PDB entry 7SHP | X-ray diffraction, 2.20 A resolution | chains A and B

# Chain A (and B)
Name: Stimulator of interferon genes protein
Source organism: Homo sapiens
Notes: chain B of this document is another copy of the same molecule, construct and numbering; everything in this record applies to it too
UniProt: Q86WV6 (STING_HUMAN); residue numbers follow UniProt; this construct covers 155-341
Chain sequence (188 residues; row label = number of the first residue in the row):
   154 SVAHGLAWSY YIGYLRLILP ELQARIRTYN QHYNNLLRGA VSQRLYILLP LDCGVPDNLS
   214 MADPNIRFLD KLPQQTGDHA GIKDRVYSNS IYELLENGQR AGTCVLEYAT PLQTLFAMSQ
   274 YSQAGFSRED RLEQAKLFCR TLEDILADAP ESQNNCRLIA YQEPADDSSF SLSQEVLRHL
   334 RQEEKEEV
Unresolved in the structure: 216-217, 317-320, 337-341 (chain B: 214-216, 317-321, 336-341)
Differences from the reference sequence: expression tag (154)
Ligand contacts: 9UR ((2S,5R,7R,8R,10S,12aR,14R,15R,15aR,16R)-7-(2-amino-6-oxo-3,6-dihydro-9H-purin-9-yl)-14-(6-amino-9H-purin-9-yl)-2,10,15,16-tetrahydroxyoctahydro-2H,10H,12H-5,8-methano-2lambda~5~,10lambda~5~-furo[3,2-l][1,3,6,9,11,2,10]pentaoxadiphosphacyclotetradecine-2,10-dione): Ser162, Tyr163, Gly166, Tyr167, Ile235, Arg238, Val239, Tyr240, Glu260, Thr263, Pro264
Curated features (UniProtKB/Swiss-Prot):
  - region: Glu340, Val341 (C-terminal tail (CTT))
  - binding site (2',3'-cGAMP): Ser162, Tyr167, Arg238, Thr263
  - binding site (3',3'-c-di-GMP): Ser162, Tyr167, Arg238 to Ser241, Thr263
  - binding site (2',3'-cUAMP): Tyr167, Arg238, Thr263
  - modified residue: Thr229 (Phosphothreonine), Ser241 (Phosphoserine)
  - cross-link (Glycyl lysine isopeptide (Lys-Gly)): Lys236 (interchain with G-Cter in ubiquitin), Lys338 (interchain with G-Cter in SUMO)
  - natural variant: Val155 (V155M: In SAVI), His232 (H232R: Activated by both 2'-3' linked cGAMP and 3'-3' linked cGAMP), Arg284 (R284S: Found in a 9-month-old patient who died following a fever and severe neck abscess without indication of any severe bacterial infection)
  - mutagenesis: Gly158 (G158A: Constitutively active mutant that promotes the production of type I interferon in absence of cGAMP ligand; G158E: Abolished homodimerization and activation ...), Ser162 (S162A: Slight decrease in c-di-GMP-binding. Renders the enzyme sensitive to 5,6-dimethylxanthenone 4-acetic acid (DMXAA) drug, leading to activation of the STING1 pathway ...), Gly166 (G166S: Slight decrease in c-di-GMP-binding), Arg178 to Arg180 (Abolishes the endoplasmic reticulum location), Gly230 (G230I: Renders the enzyme sensitive to 5,6-dimethylxanthenone 4-acetic acid (DMXAA) drug, leading to activation of the STING1 pathway), Lys236 (K236R: Loss of deubiquitination by USP44), Arg238 to Tyr240 (Strong decrease in cGAMP-binding without affecting interaction with TBK1. Abolished ability to induce autophagy), Arg238 (R238A: Abolished cGAMP-binding. Abolished ability to induce autophagy), Tyr240 (Y240A: Abolished cGAMP-binding; Y240S: Strong decrease in c-di-GMP-binding), Asn242 (N242A: Strong decrease in c-di-GMP and cGAMP-binding), Glu260 (E260A: Strong decrease in c-di-GMP and cGAMP-binding), Thr263 (T263A: Strong decrease in c-di-GMP-binding), 9 further mutagenesis entries in UniProt

# Chain A / chain B interface
Pairs across the interface (78):
  Ser154(A) with Ser154(B); Val155(B)
  Val155(A) with Ser154(B)
  His157(A) with Met271(B); Ala277(B), hydrogen bond (side chain-backbone)
  Gly158(A) with Leu159(B)
  Leu159(A) with Gly158(B); Ser162(B)
  Trp161(A) with Met271(B), hydrophobic; Gln276(B); Ala277(B)
  Ser162(A) with Leu159(B); Thr267(B)
  Ile165(A) with Ala270(B), hydrophobic; Tyr274(B), hydrophobic
  Tyr167(A) with Ile235(B)
  Arg169(A) with Gln266(B); Tyr274(B), hydrogen bond
  Val208(A) with Ala233(B), hydrophobic
  Pro209(A) with Ala233(B); Gly234(B)
  Asp210(A) with Asp231(B); His232(B); Ala233(B); Gly234(B), hydrogen bond (backbone-backbone)
  Asn211(A) with Lys236(B)
  Leu212(A) with Gly234(B)
  Ser213(A) with Lys236(B)
  Phe221(A) with Lys236(B)
  Lys224(A) with Lys236(B); Asp237(B), salt bridge
  Gln227(A) with Val239(B)
  Asp231(A) with Asp210(B)
  His232(A) with Asp210(B); Thr263(B)
  Ala233(A) with Val208(B), hydrophobic; Pro209(B); Asp210(B); Tyr261(B), hydrogen bond (backbone-backbone)
  Gly234(A) with Pro209(B); Asp210(B), hydrogen bond (backbone-backbone); Leu212(B); Ser243(B); Tyr245(B), hydrogen bond (backbone-side chain)
  Ile235(A) with Ser241(B); Ser243(B); Glu260(B)
  Lys236(A) with Phe221(B); Lys224(B); Ser243(B), hydrogen bond (backbone-side chain)
  Asp237(A) with Lys224(B), salt bridge
  Val239(A) with Gln227(B); Val239(B), hydrophobic
  Ser241(A) with Ile235(B); Asp237(B); Arg238(B)
  Ser243(A) with Gly234(B); Ile235(B); Lys236(B), hydrogen bond (side chain-backbone)
  Tyr245(A) with Gly234(B), hydrogen bond (side chain-backbone)
  Glu260(A) with Ala233(B); Ile235(B)
  Tyr261(A) with Ala233(B), hydrogen bond (backbone-backbone)
  Thr267(A) with Ser162(B)
  Ala270(A) with Ile165(B), hydrophobic
  Met271(A) with His157(B); Trp161(B), hydrophobic
  Tyr274(A) with Trp161(B), hydrophobic; Arg169(B)
  Gln276(A) with Trp161(B); Asp297(B), hydrogen bond (side chain-backbone); Ile298(B); Asp301(B)
  Ala277(A) with His157(B), hydrogen bond (backbone-side chain); Trp161(B)
  Asp297(A) with Gln276(B), hydrogen bond (backbone-side chain)
  Ile298(A) with Gln276(B)
  Asp301(A) with Gln276(B), hydrogen bond
Interface residues without a listed pair, chain A (46 interface residues in all): Arg238, Asn242, Leu259, Thr263, Gln266
Interface residues without a listed pair, chain B (45 interface residues in all): Tyr167, Asn211, Ser213, Leu259

# Overview
Chain A and chain B form an interface of 46 and 45 residues respectively, with 14 hydrogen bonds and 2 salt
bridges. Polar contacts include Lys224(A)-Asp237(B), His157(A)-Ala277(B) and Arg169(A)-Tyr274(B). Bound to
chain A: compound 9UR.
Chain A and chain B are both Stimulator of interferon genes protein (Homo sapiens); the structure, Crystal
structure of hSTING in complex with c[2',3'-(ribo-2'-G, xylo-3'-A)-MP](RJ244), was determined by X-ray
diffraction (same publication as 7SHO).
